Entry 9FSH (X-ray diffraction, 2.08 A resolution); this record covers chain A.

[Chain A]
Name: E3 ubiquitin-protein ligase SMURF2
From: Homo sapiens
Notes: EC 2.3.2.26
UniProtKB: Q9HAU4 (SMUF2_HUMAN); residue numbers follow UniProt; this construct covers 251-748
Sequence (499 residues; row label = number of the first residue in the row):
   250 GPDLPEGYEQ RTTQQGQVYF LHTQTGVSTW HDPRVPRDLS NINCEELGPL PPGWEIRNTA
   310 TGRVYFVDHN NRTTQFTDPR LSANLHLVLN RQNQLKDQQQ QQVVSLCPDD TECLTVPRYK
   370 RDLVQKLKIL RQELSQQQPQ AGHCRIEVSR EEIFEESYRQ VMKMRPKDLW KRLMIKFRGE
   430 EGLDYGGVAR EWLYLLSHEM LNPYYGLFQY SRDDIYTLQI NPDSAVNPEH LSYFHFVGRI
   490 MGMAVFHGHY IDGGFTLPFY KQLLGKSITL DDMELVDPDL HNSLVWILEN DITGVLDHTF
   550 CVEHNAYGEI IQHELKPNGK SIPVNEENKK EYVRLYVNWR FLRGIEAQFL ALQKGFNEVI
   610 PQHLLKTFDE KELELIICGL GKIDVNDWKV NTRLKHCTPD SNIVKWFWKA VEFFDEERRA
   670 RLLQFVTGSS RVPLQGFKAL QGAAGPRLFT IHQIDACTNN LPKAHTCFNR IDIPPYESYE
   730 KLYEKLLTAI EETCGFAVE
Not modelled in the structure: 250-368, 742-748
Sequence notes: expression tag (250)
Swiss-Prot annotation at these positions:
  - active site: C716 (Glycyl thioester intermediate)
  - mutagenesis: P251 to V284 (Abolishes interaction with SMAD2 and SMAD7), G297 to L330 (Abolishes interaction with SMAD7), W535 (W535A: Loss of catalytic activity; W535D: Loss of catalytic activity), H547 (H547A: Partial loss of catalytic activity; H547F/I: Activates autocatalytic activity), Y581 (Y581A: Loss of catalytic activity), C716 (C716A: Loss of catalytic activity. Increases SMAD7-bound TGF-beta receptors in membrane rafts. Decreases interaction with TTC3. Decreased VP40 virus-like particle budding; C716G: Loss of activity ...)
Residues lining bound ligands: TJQ (ethyl 5-[1,3-benzodioxol-5-ylmethyl(ethyl)carbamoyl]-2,4-dimethyl-1H-pyrrole-3-carboxylate): L376, L379, R380, S446, M449, L450, M490, A493, V494, G497, H498, Y499, I500, G502, F504, Y509, L512, L513, F605, L614, F617, L622, I625, I626
Reported in the primary citation:
  - mutagenesis - G630D: unchanged catalytic activity
  - mutagenesis - G630D: decreased catalytic activity on TJQ

[Summary]
Chain A binds compound TJQ. Curated annotation (UniProt) lists active-site residue C716 and 4 mutagenesis
sites. The paper reports that G630D reduces catalytic activity on TJQ; G630D leaves catalytic activity
unchanged.
Chain A is E3 ubiquitin-protein ligase SMURF2 (Homo sapiens); the structure, Crystal structure of the HECT
domain of Smurf 2 in complex with inhibitor 8, was determined by X-ray diffraction (same publication as 9FSJ
and 9FSK).
